8C2F - chains A and P; structure by X-ray diffraction, 2.30 A resolution.

Chain A:
Molecule: 14-3-3 protein sigma
Source organism: Homo sapiens
Reference sequence: P31947 (1433S_HUMAN); residues 1-231 here = UniProt positions 1-231
Amino-acid sequence (236 residues; numbered -4 to 231; the number before each row is that of its first residue; numbers below 1 keep their minus sign (Gly-4 is residue -4)):
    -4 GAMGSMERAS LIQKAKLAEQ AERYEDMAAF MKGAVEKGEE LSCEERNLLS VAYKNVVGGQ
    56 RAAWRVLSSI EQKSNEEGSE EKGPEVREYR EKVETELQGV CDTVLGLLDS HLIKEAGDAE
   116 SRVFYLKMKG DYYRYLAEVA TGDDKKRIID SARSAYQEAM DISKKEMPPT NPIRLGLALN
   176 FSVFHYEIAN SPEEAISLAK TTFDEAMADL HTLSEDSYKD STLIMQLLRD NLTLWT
Unresolved in the structure: 72-74, 138
Covalently attached groups: ethyl 3-bromanyl-2-methyl-propanoate (TJI) linked to Lys122
Sequence notes: expression tag (-4 to 0)
Metal / ion sites: Mg2+: Glu75, Glu161
Ligand contacts: ethyl 3-bromanyl-2-methyl-propanoate (TJI): Pro167, Ile168, Gly171, Leu172, Asn175
Reported in the primary citation:
  - binding site for ethyl 3-bromanyl-2-methyl-propanoate: Lys122

Chain P:
Molecule: Arg-ala-his-sep-cys-pro-ala-ser-leu-gln
Amino-acid sequence (10 residues; row label = number of the first residue in the row):
    86 RAHSCPASLQ
Unresolved in the structure: 95
Modified / non-standard residues: Ser89 (phosphoserine; SEP)
Ligand contacts: ethyl 3-bromanyl-2-methyl-propanoate (TJI): Cys90, Pro91, Ser93, Leu94

Interface between chain A and chain P:
Pairs across the interface (17):
  Ser45(A) with Leu94(P)
  Val46(A) with Leu94(P), hydrophobic
  Arg56(A) with Ser89(P)
  Arg129(A) with Ser89(P)
  Tyr130(A) with Ser89(P)
  Leu174(A) with His88(P); Ser89(P); Cys90(P)
  Asn175(A) with Ser89(P); Cys90(P), hydrogen bond (side chain-backbone)
  Val178(A) with His88(P)
  Leu222(A) with Pro91(P)
  Asn226(A) with Ala87(P); His88(P), hydrogen bond (side chain-backbone)
  Leu229(A) with Arg86(P); Ala87(P)
  Trp230(A) with Ala87(P), hydrophobic
Interface residues without a listed pair, chain A (16 interface residues in all): Asn42, Lys49, Gly171, Glu182
Interface residues without a listed pair, chain P (8 interface residues in all): Ala92

Summary:
The interface between chain A and chain P involves 16 residues on one side and 8 on the other; the contacts
include 2 hydrogen bonds. Polar contacts include Asn175(A)-Cys90(P) and Asn226(A)-His88(P). Ligands of chain
P: ethyl 3-bromanyl-2-methyl-propanoate. Ethyl 3-bromanyl-2-methyl-propanoate is covalently linked to
Lys122(A). The paper reports a binding site for ethyl 3-bromanyl-2-methyl-propanoate at Lys122(A).
Chain A is 14-3-3 protein sigma (Homo sapiens) and chain P is Arg-ala-his-sep-cys-pro-ala-ser-leu-gln; the
structure, Structure of 14-3-3 sigma delta C with electrophilic peptide 3MHR-5, was determined by X-ray
diffraction, deposited together with 8C2E.
